Entry 9CJF (electron microscopy, 2.33 A resolution); this record covers chains B and D of the 5 polymer chains in the assembly.

# Chain B (and D)
Molecule: Nitrogenase molybdenum-iron protein beta chain
Organism: Azotobacter vinelandii
Notes: EC 1.18.6.1; chain D of this document is another copy of the same molecule, construct and numbering; everything in this record applies to it too
Reference sequence: P07329 (NIFK_AZOVI); numbering as in UniProt (aligned over 1-523)
Sequence (523 residues; row label = number of the first residue in the row):
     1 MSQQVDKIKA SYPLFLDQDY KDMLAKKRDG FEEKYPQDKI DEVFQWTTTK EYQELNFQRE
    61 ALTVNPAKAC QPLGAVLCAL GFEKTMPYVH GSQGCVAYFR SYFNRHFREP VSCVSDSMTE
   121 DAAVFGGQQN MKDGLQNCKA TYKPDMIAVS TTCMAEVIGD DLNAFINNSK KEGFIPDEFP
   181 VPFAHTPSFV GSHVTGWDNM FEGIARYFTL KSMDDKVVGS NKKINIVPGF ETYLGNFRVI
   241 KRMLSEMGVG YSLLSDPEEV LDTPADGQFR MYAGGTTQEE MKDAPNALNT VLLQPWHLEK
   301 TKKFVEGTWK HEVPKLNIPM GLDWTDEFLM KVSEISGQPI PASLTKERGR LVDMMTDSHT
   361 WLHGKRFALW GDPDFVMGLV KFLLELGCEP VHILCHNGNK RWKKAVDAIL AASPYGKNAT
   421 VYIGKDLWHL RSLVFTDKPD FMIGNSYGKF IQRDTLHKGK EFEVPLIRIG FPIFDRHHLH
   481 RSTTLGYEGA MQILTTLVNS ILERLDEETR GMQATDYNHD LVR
Unresolved in the structure: 1
Ion coordination: fe(8)-S(7) cluster Fe: Cys70, Cys95, Cys153 (shared with 3 residues of chain A); Fe ion site 1: Arg108, Glu109 (shared with Asp353(D), Asp357(D) of chain D); Fe ion site 2: Asp353, Asp357 (shared with Arg108(D), Glu109(D) of chain D)
Small-molecule neighbours:
  - chapso (1N7): Tyr35, Pro36, Lys39, Glu42, Val43, Trp46
  - fe(8)-S(7) cluster (CLF): Cys70, Pro72, Ser92, Gly94, Cys95, Tyr98, Phe99, Thr152, Cys153, Ser188
UniProt features mapped onto this chain:
  - binding site ([8Fe-7S] cluster): Cys70, Cys95, Cys153, Ser188
What the authors report for this chain:
  - conformationally variable residues (side-chain flip): Gln93

# Interface between chain B and chain D
Residue-residue contacts (142; chain B residue first):
  Lys7(B) with Arg366(D)
  Ser11(B) with Tyr517(D), hydrogen bond (backbone-side chain); Asn518(D), hydrogen bond
  Tyr12(B) with Glu508(D); Thr509(D); Thr515(D); Tyr517(D); Asn518(D)
  Phe15(B) with Tyr517(D)
  Leu16(B) with Ala514(D); Thr515(D); Tyr517(D)
  Lys34(B) with Gln513(D), hydrogen bond
  Gln37(B) with Gln513(D), hydrogen bond
  Arg105(B) with Val522(D)
  Arg108(B) with Asp357(D); Arg523(D), hydrogen bond (side chain-backbone)
  Glu109(B) with Asp353(D)
  Arg238(B) with Arg350(D)
  Glu259(B) with Lys346(D), salt bridge; Arg350(D), salt bridge
  Asp262(B) with Arg350(D), salt bridge
  Pro264(B) with Lys346(D); Gly349(D); Arg350(D)
  Ala265(B) with Gly349(D), hydrogen bond (backbone-backbone); Val352(D); Asp353(D)
  Lys346(B) with Glu259(D), salt bridge; Pro264(D)
  Gly349(B) with Pro264(D); Ala265(D), hydrogen bond (backbone-backbone)
  Arg350(B) with Arg238(D); Glu259(D), salt bridge; Asp262(D), salt bridge; Pro264(D)
  Val352(B) with Ala265(D)
  Asp353(B) with Glu109(D); Ala265(D)
  Met354(B) with His478(D); Arg481(D)
  Asp357(B) with Arg108(D); His477(D); His478(D)
  Ser358(B) with His477(D), hydrogen bond; His478(D), hydrogen bond
  Trp361(B) with His477(D)
  Arg366(B) with Lys7(D)
  Ser446(B) with Leu521(D)
  Tyr447(B) with Leu521(D), hydrophobic
  Lys449(B) with Asp506(D), salt bridge; His519(D); Asp520(D), hydrogen bond (side chain-backbone)
  Phe450(B) with His519(D); Leu521(D), hydrophobic
  Gln452(B) with Arg510(D)
  Arg453(B) with Arg510(D); Met512(D); Asp516(D)
  Asp454(B) with Met512(D)
  Leu456(B) with Arg510(D)
  His457(B) with Met512(D)
  Glu463(B) with Arg510(D), salt bridge
  Arg468(B) with Asp506(D), salt bridge
  Phe474(B) with Leu521(D); Val522(D); Arg523(D), hydrogen bond (backbone-backbone)
  Asp475(B) with Leu502(D); Asp506(D); Leu521(D), hydrogen bond (backbone-backbone); Arg523(D)
  Arg476(B) with Asn499(D); Leu502(D); Glu503(D), salt bridge; Asp506(D), salt bridge
  His477(B) with Asp357(D); Ser358(D), hydrogen bond; Trp361(D), hydrogen bond; Thr495(D); Val498(D); Asn499(D), hydrogen bond (backbone-side chain); Leu502(D); Arg523(D), hydrogen bond (side chain-backbone)
  His478(B) with Met354(D); Asp357(D); Ser358(D), hydrogen bond; Leu494(D); Thr495(D)
  Leu479(B) with Asn499(D)
  Arg481(B) with Met354(D)
  Met491(B) with Arg481(D)
  Leu494(B) with His478(D)
  Thr495(B) with His477(D); His478(D)
  Val498(B) with His477(D)
  Asn499(B) with Arg476(D); His477(D), hydrogen bond (side chain-backbone); Leu479(D)
  Leu502(B) with Asp475(D); Arg476(D); His477(D)
  Glu503(B) with Arg476(D)
  Leu505(B) with Tyr12(D), hydrophobic
  Asp506(B) with Lys449(D), salt bridge; Arg468(D), salt bridge; Asp475(D); Arg476(D), salt bridge
  Glu508(B) with Tyr12(D)
  Thr509(B) with Tyr12(D)
  Arg510(B) with Gln452(D); Arg453(D); Leu456(D); Glu463(D), salt bridge
  Met512(B) with Arg453(D); Asp454(D); His457(D)
  Gln513(B) with Lys34(D), hydrogen bond; Gln37(D), hydrogen bond
  Ala514(B) with Leu16(D)
  Thr515(B) with Tyr12(D); Leu16(D)
  Asp516(B) with Arg453(D)
  Tyr517(B) with Ser11(D), hydrogen bond (side chain-backbone); Tyr12(D); Phe15(D); Leu16(D)
  Asn518(B) with Ser11(D), hydrogen bond; Tyr12(D)
  His519(B) with Lys449(D); Phe450(D)
  Asp520(B) with Lys449(D), hydrogen bond (backbone-side chain)
  Leu521(B) with Ser446(D); Tyr447(D), hydrophobic; Phe450(D), hydrophobic; Phe474(D); Asp475(D), hydrogen bond (backbone-backbone)
  Val522(B) with Arg105(D); Phe474(D)
  Arg523(B) with Arg108(D), hydrogen bond (backbone-side chain); Phe474(D), hydrogen bond (backbone-backbone); Asp475(D); His477(D), hydrogen bond (backbone-side chain)
Also at the interface, not in a pair above, chain B (72 interface residues in all): Pro13, Ile40, Phe44, Glu258, Thr263
Also at the interface, not in a pair above, chain D (72 interface residues in all): Pro13, Ile40, Phe44, Glu258, Thr263, Met491, Leu505

# In short
The chain B/chain D interface involves 72 residues from each chain; the contacts include 27 hydrogen bonds and
15 salt bridges. Polar pairs include Glu259(B)-Lys346(D), Glu259(B)-Arg350(D) and Asp262(B)-Arg350(D). Ligands
of chain B: fe(8)-S(7) cluster and chapso. UniProt lists 4 [8Fe-7S] cluster-binding residues on chain B. The
paper reports conformational variability at Gln93(B).
Chain B and chain D are both Nitrogenase molybdenum-iron protein beta chain (Azotobacter vinelandii); the
structure, CryoEM structure of alkaline-inactivated nitrogenase MoFe-protein in complex with NafT, was
determined by electron microscopy, deposited together with 9CJB, 9CJC, 9CJD and 9CJE.
